Entry 4LTC (X-ray diffraction, 2.50 A resolution); this record covers chains Z and a of the 28 polymer chains in the assembly.

== Chain Z ==
Molecule: Proteasome subunit beta type-6
Organism: Saccharomyces cerevisiae
Notes: EC 3.4.25.1
Reference sequence: P23724 (PSB6_YEAST); residues 1-222 here correspond to UniProt positions 20-241 (UniProt number = residue number + 19)
Amino-acid sequence (222 residues; row label = number of the first residue in the row):
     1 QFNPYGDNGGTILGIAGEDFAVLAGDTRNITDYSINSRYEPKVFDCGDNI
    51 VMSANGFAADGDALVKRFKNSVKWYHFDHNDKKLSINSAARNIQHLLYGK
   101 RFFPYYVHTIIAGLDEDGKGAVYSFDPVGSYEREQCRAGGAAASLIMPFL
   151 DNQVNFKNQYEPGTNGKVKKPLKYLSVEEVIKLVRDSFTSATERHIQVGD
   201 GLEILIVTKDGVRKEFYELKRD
Ligand contacts: EC6 (N-hexanoyl-L-valyl-N~1~-[(4S,5S,6R)-5-hydroxy-2,6-dimethyloctan-4-yl]-N~5~,N~5~-dimethyl-L-glutamamide): Asp-126, Pro-127, Val-128

== Chain a ==
Molecule: Proteasome subunit beta type-7
Organism: Saccharomyces cerevisiae
Notes: EC 3.4.25.1
Reference sequence: P30657 (PSB7_YEAST); residues 1-233 here correspond to UniProt positions 34-266 (UniProt number = residue number + 33)
Amino-acid sequence (233 residues; each row starts with the number of its first residue):
     1 TQQPIVTGTSVISMKYDNGVIIAADNLGSYGSLLRFNGVERLIPVGDNTV
    51 VGISGDISDMQHIERLLKDLVTENAYDNPLADAEEALEPSYIFEYLATVM
   101 YQRRSKMNPLWNAIIVAGVQSNGDQFLRYVNLLGVTYSSPTLATGFGAHM
   151 ANPLLRKVVDRESDIPKTTVQVAEEAIVNAMRVLYYRDARSSRNFSLAII
   201 DKNTGLTFKKNLQVENMKWDFAKDIKGYGTQKI

== Interface between chain Z and chain a ==
Pairs across the interface (42):
  Gln-1(Z) / Thr-1(a)
  Phe-2(Z) / Thr-1(a)
  Phe-2(Z) / Arg-104(a)
  Phe-2(Z) / Met-107(a)
  Phe-2(Z) / Pro-109(a)  hydrophobic
  Phe-2(Z) / Trp-111(a)  hydrophobic
  Phe-2(Z) / Leu-132(a)  hydrophobic
  Phe-2(Z) / Leu-133(a)  hydrophobic
  Asn-3(Z) / Leu-133(a)
  Pro-4(Z) / Arg-104(a)  hydrogen bond (backbone-side chain)
  Pro-4(Z) / Met-107(a)  hydrophobic
  Pro-4(Z) / Leu-133(a)
  Tyr-5(Z) / Leu-133(a)
  Asn-8(Z) / Val-135(a)
  Asn-29(Z) / Tyr-137(a)
  Ser-34(Z) / His-149(a)  hydrogen bond
  Ile-35(Z) / Arg-156(a)  hydrogen bond (backbone-side chain)
  Asn-36(Z) / Tyr-137(a)  hydrogen bond
  Asn-36(Z) / Ser-139(a)
  Ser-37(Z) / Ser-138(a)  hydrogen bond (side chain-backbone)
  Tyr-39(Z) / Ser-138(a)
  Glu-40(Z) / Arg-128(a)  salt bridge
  Glu-40(Z) / Tyr-137(a)
  Glu-40(Z) / Ser-138(a)  hydrogen bond (side chain-backbone)
  Phe-57(Z) / Arg-104(a)
  Phe-57(Z) / Leu-133(a)
  Phe-57(Z) / Val-135(a)  hydrophobic
  Ala-59(Z) / Tyr-101(a)  hydrophobic
  Ala-59(Z) / Leu-133(a)
  Ala-59(Z) / Gly-134(a)
  Ala-59(Z) / Val-135(a)
  Asp-60(Z) / Tyr-101(a)  hydrogen bond
  Asp-60(Z) / Arg-104(a)  salt bridge
  Asp-62(Z) / Thr-136(a)  hydrogen bond
  Ala-63(Z) / Tyr-101(a)
  Lys-66(Z) / Glu-94(a)  salt bridge
  Phe-103(Z) / Arg-104(a)
  Phe-103(Z) / Ser-105(a)
  Tyr-105(Z) / Tyr-101(a)
  Glu-218(Z) / Arg-161(a)  salt bridge
  Arg-221(Z) / Asp-160(a)  salt bridge
  Arg-221(Z) / Arg-161(a)
Interface residues without a listed pair, chain Z (24 interface residues in all): Gly-6
Interface residues without a listed pair, chain a (22 interface residues in all): Leu-142

== Summary ==
The interface between chain Z and chain a involves 24 residues on one side and 22 on the other; the contacts
include 8 hydrogen bonds and 5 salt bridges. Polar contacts include Glu-40(Z)/Arg-128(a), Asp-60(Z)/Arg-104(a)
and Lys-66(Z)/Glu-94(a). Ligands of chain Z: compound EC6.
Chain Z is Proteasome subunit beta type-6 and chain a is Proteasome subunit beta type-7, both from
Saccharomyces cerevisiae; the structure, Crystal structure of yeast 20S proteasome in complex with enone
carmaphycin analogue 6, was determined by X-ray diffraction (same publication as 4HNP, 4HRC and 4HRD).
